Entry 2WUH (X-ray diffraction, 1.60 A resolution); this record covers chains B and C of the 4 polymer chains in the assembly.

Chain B (and C):
Protein: Collagen peptide
Notes: chain C of this document is another copy of the same molecule, construct and numbering; everything in this record applies to it too
Amino-acid sequence (29 residues; each row starts with the number of its first residue):
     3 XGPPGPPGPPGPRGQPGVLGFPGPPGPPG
Unresolved in the structure: 3 (chain C: fully traced)
Modified residues: ACE (acetyl group) at position 3; P6, P9, P12, P18, P24, P27, P30 (4-hydroxyproline; HYP); L21 (norleucine; NLE)

Interface between chain B and chain C:
Residue-residue contacts (57; chain B residue first):
  G4(B) - ACE_3(C)
  G4(B) - G4(C)
  G4(B) - P5(C)
  P5(B) - G4(C)
  P6(B) - P5(C)
  G7(B) - P5(C)  hydrogen bond (backbone-backbone)
  G7(B) - P6(C)
  G7(B) - G7(C)
  P8(B) - G7(C)
  P9(B) - P8(C)
  G10(B) - P8(C)  hydrogen bond (backbone-backbone)
  G10(B) - P9(C)
  G10(B) - G10(C)
  G10(B) - P11(C)
  P11(B) - G10(C)
  P12(B) - P11(C)
  G13(B) - P11(C)  hydrogen bond (backbone-backbone)
  G13(B) - P12(C)
  G13(B) - G13(C)
  G13(B) - P14(C)
  P14(B) - G13(C)
  P14(B) - P14(C)
  R15(B) - P14(C)
  R15(B) - R15(C)  hydrogen bond (side chain-backbone)
  R15(B) - G16(C)
  G16(B) - P14(C)  hydrogen bond (backbone-backbone)
  G16(B) - G16(C)
  Q17(B) - G16(C)
  P18(B) - Q17(C)
  G19(B) - Q17(C)  hydrogen bond (backbone-backbone)
  G19(B) - P18(C)
  G19(B) - G19(C)
  V20(B) - G19(C)
  L21(B) - V20(C)
  L21(B) - L21(C)
  L21(B) - G22(C)
  L21(B) - F23(C)
  G22(B) - V20(C)  hydrogen bond (backbone-backbone)
  G22(B) - G22(C)
  F23(B) - G22(C)
  P24(B) - F23(C)
  G25(B) - F23(C)  hydrogen bond (backbone-backbone)
  G25(B) - P24(C)
  G25(B) - G25(C)
  G25(B) - P26(C)
  P26(B) - G25(C)
  P27(B) - P26(C)
  G28(B) - P26(C)  hydrogen bond (backbone-backbone)
  G28(B) - P27(C)
  G28(B) - G28(C)
  G28(B) - P29(C)
  P29(B) - G28(C)
  P30(B) - P29(C)
  P30(B) - G31(C)
  G31(B) - P29(C)  hydrogen bond (backbone-backbone)
  G31(B) - P30(C)
  G31(B) - G31(C)

In short:
28 residues of chain B and 29 residues of chain C are in contact, with 10 hydrogen bonds. Polar contacts
include R15(B)-R15(C), G7(B)-P5(C) and G10(B)-P8(C).
Both chains are Collagen peptide. Entry 2WUH (Crystal structure of the DDR2 discoidin domain bound to a
triple- helical collagen peptide) was determined by X-ray diffraction.
